Entry 8SKV (electron microscopy, 3.10 A resolution); this record covers chains E and J of the 8 polymer chains in the assembly.

Chain E:
Molecule: Secretory component
Organism: Homo sapiens
Reference sequence: P01833 (PIGR_HUMAN); residues 1-547 here correspond to UniProt positions 19-565 (UniProt number = residue number + 18)
Chain sequence (553 residues; each row starts with the number of its first residue):
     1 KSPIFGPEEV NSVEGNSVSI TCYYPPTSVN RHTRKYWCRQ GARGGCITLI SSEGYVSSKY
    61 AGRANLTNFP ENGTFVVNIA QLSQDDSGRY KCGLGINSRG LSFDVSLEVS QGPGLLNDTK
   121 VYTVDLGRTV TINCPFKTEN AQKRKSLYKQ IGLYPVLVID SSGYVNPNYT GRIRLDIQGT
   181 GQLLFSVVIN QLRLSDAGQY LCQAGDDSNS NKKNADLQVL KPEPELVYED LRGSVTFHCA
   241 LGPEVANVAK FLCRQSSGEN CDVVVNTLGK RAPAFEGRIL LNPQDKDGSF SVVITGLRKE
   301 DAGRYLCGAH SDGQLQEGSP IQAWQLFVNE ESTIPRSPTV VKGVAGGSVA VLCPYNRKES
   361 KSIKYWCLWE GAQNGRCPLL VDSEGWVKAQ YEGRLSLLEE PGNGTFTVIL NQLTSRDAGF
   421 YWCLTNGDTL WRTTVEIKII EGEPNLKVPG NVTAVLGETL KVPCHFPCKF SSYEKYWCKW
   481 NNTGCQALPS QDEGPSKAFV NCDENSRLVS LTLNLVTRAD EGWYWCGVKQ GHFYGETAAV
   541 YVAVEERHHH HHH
Unresolved in the structure: 1, 491-501, 547-553
Sequence notes: expression tag (548-553)
Disulfides: C22-C92, C38-C46, C134-C202, C239-C307, C253-C261, C464-C526, C478-C485
Covalent attachments: N-acetylglucosamine (NAG) linked to N65, N72, N168, N403, N451, N481
Swiss-Prot annotation at these positions:
  - glycosylation (N-linked (GlcNAc...) asparagine): N65, N72, N117, N168, N403, N451 (complex), N481

Chain J:
Molecule: Immunoglobulin J chain
Organism: Homo sapiens
Reference sequence: P01591 (IGJ_HUMAN); residues 1-137 here correspond to UniProt positions 23-159 (UniProt number = residue number + 22)
Chain sequence (137 residues; row label = number of the first residue in the row):
     1 QEDERIVLVD NKCKCARITS RIIRSSEDPN EDIVERNIRI IVPLNNRENI SDPTSPLRTR
    61 FVYHLSDLCK KCDPTEVELD NQIVTATQSN ICDEDSATET CYTYDRNKCY TAVVPLVYGG
   121 ETKMVETALT PDACYPD
Unresolved in the structure: 1-4, 95-96
Disulfides: C13-C101, C72-C92, C109-C134
Covalent attachments: N-acetylglucosamine (NAG) linked to N49
Swiss-Prot annotation at these positions:
  - modified residue: Q1 (Pyrrolidone carboxylic acid)
  - glycosylation: N49 (N-linked (GlcNAc...) (complex) asparagine)

Chain E / chain J interface:
Pairs across the interface - 9 pairs, chain E then chain J:
  S28(E) - D137(J)  hydrogen bond
  V29(E) - R106(J)
  V29(E) - D132(J)
  V29(E) - A133(J)
  N30(E) - R106(J)  hydrogen bond
  R31(E) - D137(J)  salt bridge
  H32(E) - D132(J)
  H32(E) - Y135(J)
  H32(E) - D137(J)  salt bridge
Other interface residues (no listed pair), chain E (9 interface residues in all): T27, T33, R99, L101
Other interface residues (no listed pair), chain J (7 interface residues in all): I41, N107

In short:
The interface between chain E and chain J involves 9 residues on one side and 7 on the other, with 2 hydrogen
bonds and 2 salt bridges. Polar contacts include R31(E)-D137(J), H32(E)-D137(J) and S28(E)-D137(J).
Here chain E is Secretory component and chain J is Immunoglobulin J chain, both from Homo sapiens. Entry 8SKV
(Structure of human SIgA1 in complex with Streptococcus pyogenes protein M4 (Arp4)) was determined by electron
microscopy, deposited together with 8SKU.
